8JEI - chains C and B of the 5 polymer chains in the assembly; structure by electron microscopy, 2.73 A resolution.

Chain C:
Name: Guanine nucleotide-binding protein G(i) subunit alpha-1
From: Homo sapiens
UniProtKB: P63096 (GNAI1_HUMAN); residue numbers follow UniProt; this construct covers 4-354
Amino-acid sequence (351 residues; numbered 4 to 354; the number before each row is that of its first residue):
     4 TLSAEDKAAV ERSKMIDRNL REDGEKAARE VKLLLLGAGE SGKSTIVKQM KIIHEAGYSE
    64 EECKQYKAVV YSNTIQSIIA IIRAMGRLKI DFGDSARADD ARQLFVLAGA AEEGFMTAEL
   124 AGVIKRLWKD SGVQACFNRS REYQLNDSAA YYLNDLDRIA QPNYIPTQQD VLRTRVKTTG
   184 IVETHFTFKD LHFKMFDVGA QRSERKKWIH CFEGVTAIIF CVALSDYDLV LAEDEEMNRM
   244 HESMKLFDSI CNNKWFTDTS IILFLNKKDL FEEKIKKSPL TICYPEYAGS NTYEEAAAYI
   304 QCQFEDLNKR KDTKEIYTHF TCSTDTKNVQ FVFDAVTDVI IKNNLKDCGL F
Disordered / not traced: 54-181, 234-240
Sequence notes: conflict Ala-203 (Gly in P63096), Ser-326 (Ala in P63096)
Curated features (UniProtKB/Swiss-Prot):
  - region: Lys-35 to Thr-48 (G1 motif), Asp-173 to Thr-181 (G2 motif), Phe-196 to Gly-202, Gln-204, Arg-205 (G3 motif), Ile-265 to Asp-272 (G4 motif), Thr-324, Cys-325, Thr-327 to Thr-329 (G5 motif)
  - binding site (GTP): Glu-43 to Thr-48, Ser-151, Leu-175 to Thr-181, Asp-200 to Gly-202, Gln-204, Asn-269 to Asp-272
  - binding site (Mg(2+)): Ser-47, Thr-181
  - modified residue: Arg-178 (ADP-ribosylarginine), Gln-204 (Deamidated glutamine), Cys-351 (ADP-ribosylcysteine)

Chain B:
Name: Guanine nucleotide-binding protein G(I)/G(S)/G(T) subunit beta-1
From: Homo sapiens
UniProtKB: P62873 (GBB1_HUMAN); residue numbers follow UniProt; this construct covers 4-340
Amino-acid sequence (337 residues; numbered 4 to 340; the number before each row is that of its first residue):
     4 LDQLRQEAEQ LKNQIRDARK ACADATLSQI TNNIDPVGRI QMRTRRTLRG HLAKIYAMHW
    64 GTDSRLLVSA SQDGKLIIWD SYTTNKVHAI PLRSSWVMTC AYAPSGNYVA CGGLDNICSI
   124 YNLKTREGNV RVSRELAGHT GYLSCCRFLD DNQIVTSSGD TTCALWDIET GQQTTTFTGH
   184 TGDVMSLSLA PDTRLFVSGA CDASAKLWDV REGMCRQTFT GHESDINAIC FFPNGNAFAT
   244 GSDDATCRLF DLRADQELMT YSHDNIICGI TSVSFSKSGR LLLAGYDDFN CNVWDALKAD
   304 RAGVLAGHDN RVSCLGVTDD GMAVATGSWD SFLKIWN
Curated features (UniProtKB/Swiss-Prot):
  - modified residue: His-266 (Phosphohistidine)

Interface between chain C and chain B:
Pairs across the interface (51):
  Val-13(C) with Asn-88(B)
  Arg-15(C) with Val-90(B), hydrogen bond (side chain-backbone); His-91(B), hydrogen bond
  Ser-16(C) with Asn-88(B); Lys-89(B), hydrogen bond (side chain-backbone)
  Ile-19(C) with Lys-89(B); Val-90(B); Ala-92(B), hydrophobic
  Asp-20(C) with Lys-89(B), salt bridge
  Leu-23(C) with Gly-53(B); Leu-55(B); Lys-78(B); Ile-80(B), hydrophobic; Lys-89(B)
  Asp-26(C) with Lys-78(B), salt bridge
  Gly-27(C) with Leu-55(B)
  Thr-182(C) with Asp-118(B); Asn-119(B), hydrogen bond (backbone-side chain)
  Gly-183(C) with Leu-117(B); Asn-119(B)
  Ile-184(C) with Trp-99(B); Leu-117(B), hydrogen bond (backbone-backbone)
  Glu-186(C) with Trp-99(B), hydrogen bond
  Phe-199(C) with Trp-99(B), hydrophobic
  Gln-204(C) with Leu-117(B); Asn-119(B); Tyr-145(B)
  Ser-206(C) with Tyr-145(B); Gly-162(B); Asp-186(B)
  Glu-207(C) with Asp-186(B), hydrogen bond (backbone-side chain)
  Lys-209(C) with Asp-228(B), salt bridge
  Lys-210(C) with Tyr-145(B); Met-188(B); Cys-204(B); Asp-228(B), salt bridge; Asn-230(B), hydrogen bond; Asp-246(B), salt bridge
  Trp-211(C) with Leu-117(B), hydrophobic; Tyr-145(B)
  His-213(C) with Lys-57(B), hydrogen bond (backbone-side chain); Tyr-59(B), hydrogen bond; Trp-332(B)
  Cys-214(C) with Tyr-59(B); Gln-75(B); Trp-99(B)
  Phe-215(C) with Trp-99(B), hydrophobic; Leu-117(B), hydrophobic
  Glu-216(C) with Lys-57(B), salt bridge
  Trp-258(C) with Arg-314(B); Trp-332(B), hydrophobic
Other interface residues (no listed pair), chain C (27 interface residues in all): Asp-9, Ala-12, Ala-203
Other interface residues (no listed pair), chain B (31 interface residues in all): Arg-52, Ser-97, Ser-98, Met-101, Thr-143

Summary:
Chain C and chain B form an interface of 27 and 31 residues respectively; the contacts include 10 hydrogen
bonds and 6 salt bridges. Polar pairs include Asp-20(C)/Lys-89(B), Asp-26(C)/Lys-78(B) and
Lys-209(C)/Asp-228(B). UniProt lists 22 GTP-binding residues and Mg2+-binding residues Ser-47(C) and
Thr-181(C) on chain C.
Here chain C is Guanine nucleotide-binding protein G(i) subunit alpha-1 and chain B is Guanine
nucleotide-binding protein G(I)/G(S)/G(T) subunit beta-1, both from Homo sapiens. Entry 8JEI (Cryo-EM
Structure of the compuond 5c-HCAR3-Gi complex) was determined by electron microscopy, deposited together with
9JIC, 9JID and 8JEF.
